6WZ5 - chains G and J of the 10 polymer chains in the assembly; structure by electron microscopy, 2.20 A resolution.

[Chain G]
Molecule: Histone H2A
Organism: Xenopus laevis
Reference sequence: Q6AZJ8 (Q6AZJ8_XENLA); residues 1-129 here correspond to UniProt positions 2-130 (UniProt number = residue number + 1)
Sequence (129 residues; each row starts with the number of its first residue):
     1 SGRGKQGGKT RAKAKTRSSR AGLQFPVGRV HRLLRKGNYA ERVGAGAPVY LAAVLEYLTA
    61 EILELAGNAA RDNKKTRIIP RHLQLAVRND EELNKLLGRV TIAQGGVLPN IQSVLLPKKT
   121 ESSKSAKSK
Disordered / not traced: 1-9, 120-129

[Chain J]
Molecule: 167-nt DNA strand
Organism: synthetic construct
Sequence (167 nucleotides; numbered -83 to 83; the number before each row is that of its first residue; numbers below 1 keep their minus sign (DC-83 is residue -83)):
   -83 CTATGATGCC CTGGAGAATC CCGGTGCCGA GGCCGCTCAA TTGGTCGTAG ACAGCTCTAG
   -23 CACCGCTTAA ACGCACGTAC GCGCTGTCCC CCGCGTTTTA ACCGCCAAGG GGATTACTCC
    37 CTAGTCTCCA GGCACGTGTC AGATATATAC ATCCTGTGCA TGTATTG
Disordered / not traced: -83 to -77, 77-83

[Interface between chain G and chain J]
Residue-residue contacts (18; chain G residue first):
  Arg11(G) with DT-42(J), hydrogen bond to the sugar; DG-41(J), sugar contact
  Ala12(G) with DT-42(J), phosphate contact; DG-41(J), hydrogen bond to the phosphate
  Lys13(G) with DT-42(J), phosphate contact
  Ala14(G) with DT-43(J), phosphate contact; DT-42(J), phosphate contact
  Lys15(G) with DT-43(J), phosphate contact; DT-42(J), hydrogen bond to the phosphate
  Thr16(G) with DT-43(J), phosphate contact
  Arg17(G) with DT-43(J), salt bridge to the phosphate
  Arg20(G) with DT-42(J), salt bridge to the phosphate
  Gly28(G) with DA-44(J), phosphate contact; DT-43(J), phosphate contact
  Arg29(G) with DA-44(J), phosphate contact
  Arg32(G) with DA-44(J), salt bridge to the phosphate
  Arg42(G) with DA-35(J), sugar contact
  Arg77(G) with DA-54(J), sugar contact
Interface residues without a listed pair, chain G (14 interface residues in all): Glu41
Interface residues without a listed pair, chain J (7 interface residues in all): DA-45

[Summary]
The interface between chain G and chain J involves 14 residues on one side and 7 on the other; the contacts
include 3 hydrogen bonds and 3 salt bridges. Polar contacts include Arg11(G)-DT-42(J), Ala12(G)-DG-41(J) and
Lys15(G)-DT-42(J).
Chain G is Histone H2A (Xenopus laevis) and chain J is a 167-nt DNA strand (synthetic construct); the
structure, Bridging of double-strand DNA break activates PARP2/HPF1 to modify chromatin, was determined by
electron microscopy together with 6WZ9, 6X0L, 6X0M and 6X0N from the same study.
